Entry 5OT9 (X-ray diffraction, 2.45 A resolution); this record covers chain A.

Chain A:
Protein: Nopaline-binding periplasmic protein
Source organism: Agrobacterium fabrum str. C58
UniProtKB: P35120 (NOCT_AGRFC); numbering as in UniProt (aligned over 26-283)
Amino-acid sequence (265 residues; row label = number of the first residue in the row):
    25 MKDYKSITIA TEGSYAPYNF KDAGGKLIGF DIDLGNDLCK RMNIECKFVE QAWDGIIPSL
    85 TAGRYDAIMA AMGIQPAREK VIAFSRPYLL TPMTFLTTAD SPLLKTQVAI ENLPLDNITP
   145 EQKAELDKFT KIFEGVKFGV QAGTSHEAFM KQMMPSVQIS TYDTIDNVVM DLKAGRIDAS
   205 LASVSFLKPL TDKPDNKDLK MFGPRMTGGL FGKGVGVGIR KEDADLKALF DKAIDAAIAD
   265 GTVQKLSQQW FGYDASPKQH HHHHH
Unresolved in the structure: 25-27, 282-289
Construct notes: initiating methionine (25); expression tag (284-289)
Ligand contacts: Histopine (AOZ): Glu36, Tyr39, Tyr42, Trp77, Ala94, Ala95, Met96, Gly97, Gln99, Arg102, Thr115, Met117, Gln165, Thr168, Ser169, His170, Ala206, Ser207, Ser209, Phe210, Val239
From the paper describing this entry:
  - conformationally variable residues (loop rearrangement): Glu36, Ala94, Met117, Gln165 to His170
  - binding site for Histopine: Glu36, Gln165

In short:
Chain A binds Histopine. From the paper: a binding site for Histopine at Glu36 and Gln165; conformational
variability at Glu36, Ala94 and Met117 among others.
Chain A is Nopaline-binding periplasmic protein (Agrobacterium fabrum str. C58); the structure, Structure of
the periplasmic binding protein (PBP) NocT from A.tumefaciens C58 in complex with histopine, was determined by
X-ray diffraction (same publication as 5ORE, 5ORG, 5OT8, 5OTA and 5OTC).
